PDB entry 5EWS | X-ray diffraction, 2.00 A resolution | chains B and N

Chain B (and N):
Molecule: Galectin-2
Organism: Homo sapiens
Notes: chain N of this document is another copy of the same molecule, construct and numbering; everything in this record applies to it too
UniProtKB: P05162 (LEG2_HUMAN); residues 4-134 here correspond to UniProt positions 1-131 (UniProt number = residue number - 3)
Sequence (134 residues; row label = number of the first residue in the row):
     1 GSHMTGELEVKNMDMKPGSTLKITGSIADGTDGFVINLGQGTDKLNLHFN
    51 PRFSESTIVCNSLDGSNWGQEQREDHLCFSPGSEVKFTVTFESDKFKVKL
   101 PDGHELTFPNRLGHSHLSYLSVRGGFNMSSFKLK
Not modelled in the structure: 1-3
Sequence notes: expression tag (1-3)

How chain B and chain N interact:
Residue-residue contacts - 33 pairs, chain B then chain N:
  Met-4(B) with Asn-12(N)
  Thr-5(B) with Asp-14(N)
  Gly-6(B) with Asn-12(N), hydrogen bond (backbone-backbone)
  Glu-7(B) with Asn-12(N)
  Leu-8(B) with Lys-11(N); Asn-12(N); Phe-131(N), hydrophobic
  Glu-9(B) with Glu-9(N); Val-10(N); Lys-11(N), hydrogen bond (backbone-backbone); Asn-12(N)
  Val-10(B) with Leu-8(N), hydrophobic; Glu-9(N)
  Lys-11(B) with Leu-8(N); Glu-9(N), hydrogen bond (backbone-backbone); Lys-11(N)
  Asn-12(B) with Met-4(N); Gly-6(N), hydrogen bond (backbone-backbone); Glu-7(N), hydrogen bond (side chain-backbone); Leu-8(N); Glu-9(N)
  Met-13(B) with Leu-8(N), hydrophobic
  His-116(B) with Thr-5(N)
  Ser-129(B) with Lys-132(N); Leu-133(N), hydrogen bond (backbone-backbone)
  Ser-130(B) with Phe-131(N); Lys-132(N)
  Phe-131(B) with Leu-8(N), hydrophobic; Ser-130(N); Phe-131(N), hydrogen bond (backbone-backbone)
  Lys-132(B) with Ser-129(N); Ser-130(N)
  Leu-133(B) with Ser-129(N), hydrogen bond (backbone-backbone)
Also at the interface, not in a pair above, chain B (17 interface residues in all): Asp-14
Also at the interface, not in a pair above, chain N (16 interface residues in all): Met-13

In short:
The interface between chain B and chain N involves 17 residues on one side and 16 on the other; the contacts
include 8 hydrogen bonds. Among the polar pairs are Asn-12(B)/Glu-7(N), Gly-6(B)/Asn-12(N) and
Glu-9(B)/Lys-11(N).
Chain B and chain N are both Galectin-2 (Homo sapiens); the structure, Sugar binding protein - human
galectin-2, was determined by X-ray diffraction, deposited together with 5DG1 and 5DG2.
